PDB entry 7N5Q | X-ray diffraction, 1.76 A resolution | chains A and B of the 3 polymer chains in the assembly

# Chain A
Name: H-2 class I histocompatibility antigen, D-B alpha chain
Source organism: Mus musculus
UniProt: P01899 (HA11_MOUSE); aligned to UniProt positions 25-304 over residues 1-280 (the alignment contains insertions or deletions, so no single offset holds)
Chain sequence (281 residues; row label = number of the first residue in the row; numbering starts at 0):
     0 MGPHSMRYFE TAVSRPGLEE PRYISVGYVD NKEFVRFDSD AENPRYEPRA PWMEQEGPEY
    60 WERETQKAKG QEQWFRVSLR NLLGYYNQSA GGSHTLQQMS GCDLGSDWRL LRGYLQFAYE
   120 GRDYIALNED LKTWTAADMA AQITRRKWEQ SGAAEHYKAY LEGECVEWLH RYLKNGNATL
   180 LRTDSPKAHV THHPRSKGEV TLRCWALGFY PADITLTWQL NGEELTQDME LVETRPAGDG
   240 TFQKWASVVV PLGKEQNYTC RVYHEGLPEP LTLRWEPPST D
Disordered / not traced: 16-17
Disulfide bonds: C101-C164, C203-C259
Differences from the reference sequence: initiating methionine (0)
Metal / ion sites: Na+ site 1: R14, E18; Na+ site 2 near S38 (its only coordinating residue here); Na+ site 3 near E63 (its only coordinating residue here)

# Chain B
Name: Beta-2-microglobulin
Source organism: Homo sapiens
UniProt: P61769 (B2MG_HUMAN); residues 1-99 here correspond to UniProt positions 21-119 (UniProt number = residue number + 20)
Chain sequence (100 residues; row label = number of the first residue in the row; numbering starts at 0):
     0 MIQRTPKIQV YSRHPAENGK SNFLNCYVSG FHPSDIEVDL LKNGERIEKV EHSDLSFSKD
    60 WSFYLLYYTE FTPTEKDEYA CRVNHVTLSQ PKIVKWDRDM
Disulfide bonds: C25-C80
Differences from the reference sequence: initiating methionine (0)
Curated features (UniProtKB/Swiss-Prot):
  - modified residue: Q2 (Pyrrolidone carboxylic acid)
  - glycosylation: I1 (N-linked (Glc) (glycation) isoleucine), K19 (N-linked (Glc) (glycation) lysine), K41 (N-linked (Glc) (glycation) lysine), K48 (N-linked (Glc) (glycation) lysine), K58 (N-linked (Glc) (glycation) lysine), K91 (N-linked (Glc) (glycation) lysine), K94 (N-linked (Glc) (glycation) lysine)

# Chain A / chain B interface
Pairs across the interface - 54 pairs, chain A then chain B:
  F8(A) - F56(B)
  E9(A) - F56(B)
  T10(A) - F56(B)
  T10(A) - F62(B)
  V12(A) - S33(B)
  R14(A) - D34(B)  salt bridge
  I23(A) - L54(B)  hydrophobic
  Y27(A) - S55(B)
  R35(A) - D53(B)  salt bridge
  R35(A) - L54(B)  hydrogen bond (side chain-backbone)
  R35(A) - S55(B)  hydrogen bond
  R48(A) - D53(B)  salt bridge
  Q96(A) - H31(B)  hydrogen bond
  Q96(A) - F56(B)
  Q96(A) - W60(B)  hydrogen bond (side chain-backbone)
  Q96(A) - F62(B)
  Q97(A) - F56(B)
  Q97(A) - W60(B)
  M98(A) - F56(B)  hydrophobic
  M98(A) - K58(B)
  M98(A) - W60(B)  hydrophobic
  Q115(A) - W60(B)
  F116(A) - W60(B)
  A117(A) - W60(B)
  E119(A) - M0(B)
  E119(A) - I1(B)  hydrogen bond (backbone-backbone)
  E119(A) - H31(B)
  G120(A) - H31(B)
  R121(A) - M0(B)  hydrogen bond (side chain-backbone)
  R121(A) - I1(B)
  D122(A) - W60(B)  hydrogen bond
  H192(A) - D98(B)  salt bridge
  R202(A) - D98(B)  hydrogen bond (side chain-backbone)
  W204(A) - D98(B)
  W204(A) - M99(B)
  V231(A) - Q8(B)
  E232(A) - K6(B)
  E232(A) - Q8(B)  hydrogen bond (backbone-side chain)
  T233(A) - Y26(B)
  R234(A) - Q8(B)  hydrogen bond
  R234(A) - Y10(B)
  R234(A) - Y26(B)
  R234(A) - M99(B)  hydrogen bond (side chain-backbone)
  P235(A) - Y10(B)  hydrogen bond (backbone-side chain)
  P235(A) - N24(B)
  P235(A) - Y26(B)
  A236(A) - R12(B)  hydrogen bond (backbone-side chain)
  A236(A) - N24(B)  hydrogen bond (backbone-side chain)
  G237(A) - R12(B)
  G237(A) - L65(B)
  Q242(A) - Y10(B)
  Q242(A) - S11(B)  hydrogen bond (side chain-backbone)
  Q242(A) - R12(B)  hydrogen bond (side chain-backbone)
  W244(A) - M99(B)  hydrogen bond (side chain-backbone)
Other interface residues (no listed pair), chain A (37 interface residues in all): R21, V25, E32, T94, L206, D238
Other interface residues (no listed pair), chain B (27 interface residues in all): P14, P32, S57, Y63, R97

# Summary
The interface between chain A and chain B involves 37 residues on one side and 27 on the other, with 17
hydrogen bonds and 4 salt bridges. Polar pairs include R14(A)-D34(B), R35(A)-D53(B) and R48(A)-D53(B). R14(A)
and E18(A) coordinate Na+ site 1.
Chain A is H-2 class I histocompatibility antigen, D-B alpha chain (Mus musculus) and chain B is
Beta-2-microglobulin (Homo sapiens); the structure, Peptide-MHC complex of mouse H2-Db presenting PA224 with
E4C mutation, was determined by X-ray diffraction together with 7N4K, 7N5C and 7N5P from the same study.
